Entry 5H1R (electron microscopy, 3.60 A resolution); this record covers chains J and K of the 16 polymer chains in the assembly.

Chain J (and K):
Protein: Innexin-6
Source organism: Caenorhabditis elegans
Notes: chain K of this document is another copy of the same molecule, construct and numbering; everything in this record applies to it too
UniProt: Q9U3N4 (INX6_CAEEL); residue numbers follow UniProt; this construct covers 1-389
Amino-acid sequence (389 residues; each row starts with the number of its first residue):
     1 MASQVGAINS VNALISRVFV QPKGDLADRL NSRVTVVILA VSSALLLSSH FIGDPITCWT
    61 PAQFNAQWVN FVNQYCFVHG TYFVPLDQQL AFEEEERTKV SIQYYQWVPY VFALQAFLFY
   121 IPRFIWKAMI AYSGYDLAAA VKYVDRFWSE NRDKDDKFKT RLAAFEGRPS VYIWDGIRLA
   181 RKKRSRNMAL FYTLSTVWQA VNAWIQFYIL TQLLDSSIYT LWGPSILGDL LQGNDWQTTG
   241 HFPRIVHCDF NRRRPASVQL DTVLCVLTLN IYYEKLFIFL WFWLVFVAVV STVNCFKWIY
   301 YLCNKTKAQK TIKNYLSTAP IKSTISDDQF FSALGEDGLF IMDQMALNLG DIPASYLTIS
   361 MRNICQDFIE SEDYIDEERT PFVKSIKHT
Unresolved in the structure: 1-6, 52-53, 369-389
Disulfide bonds: Cys58-Cys265, Cys76-Cys248

How chain J and chain K interact:
Pairs across the interface (44; chain J residue first):
  Asn9(J) - Ile8(K)
  Phe51(J) - His50(K)
  Gln67(J) - Ala66(K)
  Trp68(J) - Trp59(K)  hydrogen bond (side chain-backbone)
  Trp68(J) - Thr60(K)  hydrogen bond (side chain-backbone)
  Trp68(J) - Pro61(K)  hydrophobic
  Trp68(J) - Ala62(K)  hydrophobic
  Phe71(J) - Cys58(K)
  Phe71(J) - Trp59(K)  hydrophobic
  Phe71(J) - Leu264(K)
  Phe71(J) - Val266(K)
  Tyr75(J) - Ile245(K)  hydrophobic
  Val78(J) - Arg244(K)
  His79(J) - Trp236(K)
  Gln106(J) - Arg244(K)  hydrogen bond
  Gln106(J) - Ile271(K)
  Gln106(J) - Lys275(K)  hydrogen bond (backbone-side chain)
  Tyr110(J) - Tyr272(K)
  Tyr110(J) - Lys275(K)
  Gly134(J) - Asp351(K)
  Tyr143(J) - Arg152(K)
  Arg146(J) - Arg152(K)
  Arg168(J) - Arg152(K)  hydrogen bond (side chain-backbone)
  Arg168(J) - Asp153(K)  salt bridge
  Arg168(J) - Phe158(K)
  Tyr172(J) - Ile352(K)  hydrophobic
  Asp175(J) - Ile352(K)
  Asp175(J) - Tyr356(K)  hydrogen bond
  Arg178(J) - Thr318(K)  hydrogen bond
  Leu179(J) - Asp351(K)
  Leu179(J) - Ile352(K)  hydrophobic
  Leu179(J) - Ser355(K)
  Lys182(J) - Asn314(K)
  Lys182(J) - Ser317(K)  hydrogen bond
  Lys182(J) - Thr318(K)
  Arg184(J) - Lys310(K)
  Phe250(J) - Trp59(K)  hydrophobic
  Arg252(J) - Trp59(K)
  Arg253(J) - Gln89(K)  hydrogen bond
  Arg253(J) - Leu90(K)
  Arg253(J) - His247(K)
  Pro255(J) - Gln89(K)
  Ser257(J) - Asp87(K)
  Val258(J) - Asp87(K)
Other interface residues (no listed pair), chain J (37 interface residues in all): Leu14, Asn65, Asn70, Gln74, Tyr105, Trp107, Glu150, Gly176, Ala180, Lys183, Asn251
Other interface residues (no listed pair), chain K (39 interface residues in all): Ser10, Thr57, Leu86, Trp148, Lys154, Asp155, Cys265, Tyr315

In short:
Chain J and chain K form an interface of 37 and 39 residues respectively; the contacts include 9 hydrogen
bonds and 1 salt bridge. Polar contacts include Arg168(J)-Asp153(K), Trp68(J)-Trp59(K) and Trp68(J)-Thr60(K).
Chain J and chain K are both Innexin-6 (Caenorhabditis elegans); the structure, C. elegans INX-6 gap junction
channel, was determined by electron microscopy together with 5H1Q from the same study.
